2V8F - chains A and C of the 3 polymer chains in the assembly; structure by X-ray diffraction, 1.10 A resolution.

[Chain A]
Name: Profilin-2
Organism: Mus musculus
UniProt: Q3V171 (PROF2_MOUSE); residues 0-139 here correspond to UniProt positions 1-140 (UniProt number = residue number + 1)
Amino-acid sequence (140 residues; numbered 0 to 139; the number before each row is that of its first residue; numbering starts at 0):
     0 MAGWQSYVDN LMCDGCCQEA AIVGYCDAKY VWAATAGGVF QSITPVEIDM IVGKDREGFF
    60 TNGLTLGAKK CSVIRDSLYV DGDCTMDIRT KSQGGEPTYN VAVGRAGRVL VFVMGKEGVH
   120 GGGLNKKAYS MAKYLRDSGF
Unresolved in the structure: 0
Modified positions: Cys16 (s-oxy cysteine; CSX)
Covalently attached groups: covalent link Cys16-Lys126

[Chain C]
Name: Protein diaphanous homolog 1
Notes: fragment: fh1 domain, residues 635-655
UniProt: O08808 (DIAP1_MOUSE); residues 1-21 here correspond to UniProt positions 635-655 (UniProt number = residue number + 634)
Amino-acid sequence (21 residues; row label = number of the first residue in the row):
     1 IPPPPPLPGV ASIPPPPPLP G
Unresolved in the structure: 8-12

[Chain A / chain C interface]
Residue-residue contacts (25; chain A residue first):
  Ala1(A) with Pro4(C)
  Gly2(A) with Pro4(C)
  Trp3(A) with Ile1(C); Pro2(C), hydrogen bond (side chain-backbone); Pro4(C), hydrophobic; Pro5(C)
  Ser5(A) with Leu7(C)
  Tyr6(A) with Pro4(C), hydrophobic; Pro5(C), hydrogen bond (side chain-backbone); Pro6(C); Leu7(C)
  Asn9(A) with Leu7(C)
  Ala27(A) with Ile1(C), hydrophobic
  Tyr29(A) with Ile1(C), hydrophobic
  Trp31(A) with Ile1(C); Pro2(C)
  Arg107(A) with Pro2(C)
  Tyr133(A) with Pro5(C); Pro6(C), hydrogen bond (side chain-backbone); Leu7(C), hydrogen bond (side chain-backbone)
  Leu134(A) with Pro5(C), hydrophobic
  Ser137(A) with Pro5(C)
  Phe139(A) with Pro2(C), hydrophobic; Pro3(C); Pro5(C)
Interface residues without a listed pair, chain A (15 interface residues in all): Met130

[In short]
Chain A and chain C form an interface of 15 and 7 residues respectively; the contacts include 4 hydrogen
bonds. Among the polar pairs are Trp3(A)-Pro2(C), Tyr6(A)-Pro5(C) and Tyr133(A)-Pro6(C).
Here chain A is Profilin-2 (Mus musculus) and chain C is Protein diaphanous homolog 1. Entry 2V8F (Mouse
Profilin IIa in complex with a double repeat from the FH1 domain of mDia1) was determined by X-ray diffraction
(same publication as 2V8C).
